Entry 1T6J (X-ray diffraction, 2.10 A resolution); this record covers chains A and B.

== Chain A (and B) ==
Name: phenylalanine ammonia-lyase
Source organism: Rhodosporidium toruloides
Notes: EC 4.3.1.5; chain B of this document is another copy of the same molecule, construct and numbering; everything in this record applies to it too
Reference sequence: P11544 (PALY_RHOTO); aligned to UniProt positions 1-716 over residues 1-716
Sequence (714 residues; each row starts with the number of its first residue; note: 2 numbers in that range are skipped by the numbering (no residue carries them; nothing is unmodelled there)):
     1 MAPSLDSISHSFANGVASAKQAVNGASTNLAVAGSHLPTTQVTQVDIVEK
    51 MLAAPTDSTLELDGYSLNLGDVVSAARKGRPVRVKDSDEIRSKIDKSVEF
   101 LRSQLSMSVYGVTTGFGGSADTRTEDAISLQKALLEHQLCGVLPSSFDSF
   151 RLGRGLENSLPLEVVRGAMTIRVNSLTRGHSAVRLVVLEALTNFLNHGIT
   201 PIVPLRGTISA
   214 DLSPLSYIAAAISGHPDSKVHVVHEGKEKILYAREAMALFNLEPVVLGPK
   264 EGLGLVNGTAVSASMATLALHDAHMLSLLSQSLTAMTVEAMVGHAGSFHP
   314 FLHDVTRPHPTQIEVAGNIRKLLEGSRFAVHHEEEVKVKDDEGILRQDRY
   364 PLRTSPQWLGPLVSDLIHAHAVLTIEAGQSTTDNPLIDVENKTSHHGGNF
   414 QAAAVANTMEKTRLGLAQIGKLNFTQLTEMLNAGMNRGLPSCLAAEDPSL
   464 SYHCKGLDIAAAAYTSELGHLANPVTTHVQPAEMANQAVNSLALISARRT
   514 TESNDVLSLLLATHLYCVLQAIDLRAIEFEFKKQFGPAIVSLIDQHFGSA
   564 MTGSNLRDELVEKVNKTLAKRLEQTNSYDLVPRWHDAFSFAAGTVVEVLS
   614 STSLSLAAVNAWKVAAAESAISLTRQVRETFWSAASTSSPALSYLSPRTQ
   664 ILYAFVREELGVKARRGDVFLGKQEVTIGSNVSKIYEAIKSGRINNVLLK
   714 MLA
Disordered / not traced: 1-38, 105-123, 349-358
Sequence notes: modified residue (1, 51, 107, 169, 250, 278, 288, 299, 304, 422, 443, 448, 497, 564, 714)
Modified positions: Mse1, Mse107 (selenomethionine); Mse51, Mse169, Mse250, Mse278, Mse288, Mse299, Mse304, Mse422, Mse443, Mse448, Mse497, Mse564, Mse714 (selenomethionine; parent Met); A211 (3,5-dihydro-5-methylidene-4H-imidazol-4-on; 175)
Glycans and other covalent adducts: covalent link A211-D214
UniProt features mapped onto this chain:
  - active site: Y110 (Proton donor/acceptor)
  - binding site ((E)-cinnamate): N270, Q360, R366, N397, K468, E496, N499

== Interface between chain A and chain B ==
Residue-residue contacts - 41 pairs, chain A then chain B:
  T490(A) - H491(B)
  H491(A) - T490(B)
  H491(A) - H491(B)
  P494(A) - P494(B)  hydrophobic
  K583(A) - R584(B)
  K583(A) - Y591(B)
  R584(A) - K583(B)
  R584(A) - R584(B)
  R584(A) - F603(B)
  Q587(A) - R584(B)
  Q587(A) - Q587(B)
  D599(A) - K583(B)  salt bridge
  D599(A) - F603(B)
  S602(A) - G606(B)
  F603(A) - R584(B)
  F603(A) - D599(B)
  F603(A) - F603(B)  hydrophobic
  G606(A) - S602(B)  hydrogen bond (backbone-side chain)
  G606(A) - G606(B)
  V609(A) - L619(B)
  V609(A) - N623(B)
  E610(A) - N623(B)
  E610(A) - K626(B)  salt bridge
  L612(A) - L619(B)
  S613(A) - L619(B)
  S613(A) - A620(B)  hydrogen bond (backbone-backbone)
  S613(A) - N623(B)
  T615(A) - L619(B)
  L617(A) - L617(B)
  L617(A) - L619(B)
  L619(A) - V609(B)
  L619(A) - L612(B)
  L619(A) - S613(B)
  L619(A) - T615(B)
  L619(A) - L617(B)
  A620(A) - S613(B)  hydrogen bond (backbone-backbone)
  V622(A) - V609(B)  hydrophobic
  N623(A) - V609(B)
  N623(A) - E610(B)
  N623(A) - S613(B)
  K626(A) - E610(B)  salt bridge
Also at the interface, not in a pair above, chain A (24 interface residues in all): N486, A605, T607
Also at the interface, not in a pair above, chain B (25 interface residues in all): N486, A605, T607, V622

== Summary ==
The interface between chain A and chain B involves 24 residues on one side and 25 on the other, with 3
hydrogen bonds and 3 salt bridges. Among the polar pairs are D599(A)-K583(B), E610(A)-K626(B) and
G606(A)-S602(B).
Chain A and chain B are both phenylalanine ammonia-lyase (Rhodosporidium toruloides); the structure, Crystal
Structure of Phenylalanine Ammonia Lyase from Rhodosporidium toruloides, was determined by X-ray diffraction
together with 1T6P from the same study.
